7D39 - chain A; structure by X-ray diffraction, 2.20 A resolution.

Chain A:
Name: Cd1
Source organism: Flavonifractor plautii
Reference sequence: A0A174NXS8 (A0A174NXS8_FLAPL); numbering as in UniProt (aligned over 1-310)
Chain sequence (310 residues; each row starts with the number of its first residue):
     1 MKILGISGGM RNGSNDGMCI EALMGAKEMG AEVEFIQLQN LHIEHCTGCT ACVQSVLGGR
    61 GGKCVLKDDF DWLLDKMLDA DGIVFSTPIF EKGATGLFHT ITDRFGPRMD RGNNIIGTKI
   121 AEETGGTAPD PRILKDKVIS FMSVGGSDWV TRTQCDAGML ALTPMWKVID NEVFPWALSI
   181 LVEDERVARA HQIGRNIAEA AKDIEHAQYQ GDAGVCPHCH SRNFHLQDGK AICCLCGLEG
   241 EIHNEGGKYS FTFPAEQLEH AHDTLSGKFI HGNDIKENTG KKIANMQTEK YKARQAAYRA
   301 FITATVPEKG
Not modelled in the structure: 48-67, 309-310
Modified / non-standard residues: Mse1, Mse10, Mse18, Mse24, Mse29, Mse77, Mse109, Mse142, Mse159, Mse165, Mse286 (selenomethionine; parent Met)
Ligand contacts: FMN (flavin mononucleotide): Gly9, Mse10, Gly13, Ser14, Asn15, Pro88, Ile89, Phe90, Glu91, Lys92, Val144, Gly145, Gly146, Ser147, Trp149, Val150, Leu178
What the authors report for this chain:
  - catalytic residues: Thr279 (proposed by the authors, not directly observed)

In short:
Chain A binds flavin mononucleotide. From the paper: the catalytic residue Thr279.
Chain A is Cd1 (Flavonifractor plautii); the structure, FLR-apo, was determined by X-ray diffraction (same
publication as 7D38, 7D3A and 7D3B).
